PDB entry 7V2N | electron microscopy, 3.60 A resolution | chains A and N of the 22 polymer chains in the assembly

# Chain A
Molecule: 16s ribosomal RNA
Organism: Thermus thermophilus HB8
Sequence (1522 nucleotides; numbered 1 to 1522; the number before each row is that of its first residue):
     1 UUUGUUGGAGAGUUUGAUCCUGGCUCAGGGUGAACGCUGGCGGCGUGCCU
    51 AAGACAUGCAAGUCGUGCGGGCCGCGGGGUUUUACUCCGUGGUCAGCGGC
   101 GGACGGGUGAGUAACGCGUGGGUGACCUACCCGGAAGAGGGGGACAACCC
   151 GGGGAAACUCGGGCUAAUCCCCCAUGUGGACCCGCCCCUUGGGGUGUGUC
   201 CAAAGGGCUUUGCCCGCUUCCGGAUGGGCCCGCGUCCCAUCAGCUAGUUG
   251 GUGGGGUAAUGGCCCACCAAGGCGACGACGGGUAGCCGGUCUGAGAGGAU
   301 GGCCGGCCACAGGGGCACUGAGACACGGGCCCCACUCCUACGGGAGGCAG
   351 CAGUUAGGAAUCUUCCGCAAUGGGCGCAAGCCUGACGGAGCGACGCCGCU
   401 UGGAGGAAGAAGCCCUUCGGGGUGUAAACUCCUGAACCCGGGACGAAACC
   451 CCCGACGAGGGGACUGACGGUACCGGGGUAAUAGCGCCGGCCAACUCCGU
   501 GCCAGCAGCCGCGGUAAUACGGAGGGCGCGAGCGUUACCCGGAUUCACUG
   551 GGCGUAAAGGGCGUGUAGGCGGCCUGGGGCGUCCCAUGUGAAAGACCACG
   601 GCUCAACCGUGGGGGAGCGUGGGAUACGCUCAGGCUAGACGGUGGGAGAG
   651 GGUGGUGGAAUUCCCGGAGUAGCGGUGAAAUGCGCAGAUACCGGGAGGAA
   701 CGCCGAUGGCGAAGGCAGCCACCUGGUCCACCCGUGACGCUGAGGCGCGA
   751 AAGCGUGGGGAGCAAACCGGAUUAGAUACCCGGGUAGUCCACGCCCUAAA
   801 CGAUGCGCGCUAGGUCUCUGGGUCUCCUGGGGGCCGAAGCUAACGCGUUA
   851 AGCGCGCCGCCUGGGGAGUACGGCCGCAAGGCUGAAACUCAAAGGAAUUG
   901 ACGGGGGCCCGCACAAGCGGUGGAGCAUGUGGUUUAAUUCGAAGCAACGC
   951 GAAGAACCUUACCAGGCCUUGACAUGCUAGGGAACCCGGGUGAAAGCCUG
  1001 GGGUGCCCCGCGAGGGGAGCCCUAGCACAGGUGCUGCAUGGCCGUCGUCA
  1051 GCUCGUGCCGUGAGGUGUUGGGUUAAGUCCCGCAACGAGCGCAACCCCCG
  1101 CCGUUAGUUGCCAGCGGUUCGGCCGGGCACUCUAACGGGACUGCCCGCGA
  1151 AAGCGGGAGGAAGGAGGGGACGACGUCUGGUCAGCAUGGCCCUUACGGCC
  1201 UGGGCGACACACGUGCUACAAUGCCCACUACAAAGCGAUGCCACCCGGCA
  1251 ACGGGGAGCUAAUCGCAAAAAGGUGGGCCCAGUUCGGAUUGGGGUCUGCA
  1301 ACCCGACCCCAUGAAGCCGGAAUCGCUAGUAAUCGCGGAUCAGCCAUGCC
  1351 GCGGUGAAUACGUUCCCGGGCCUUGUACACACCGCCCGUCACGCCAUGGG
  1401 AGCGGGCUCUACCCGAAGUCGCCGGGAGCCUACGGGCAGGCGCCGAGGGU
  1451 AGGGCCCGUGACUGGGGCGAAGUCGUAACAAGGUAGCUGUACCGGAAGGU
  1501 GCGGCUGGAUCACCUCCUUUCU
Disordered / not traced: 1-5, 773-778, 1380-1484, 1511-1522
From the paper describing this entry:
  - mutagenesis - A901G: decreased catalytic activity

# Chain N
Molecule: 30S ribosomal protein S14 type Z
Organism: Thermus thermophilus HB8
UniProt: P0DOY6 (RS14Z_THET8); residues 1-61 here = UniProt positions 1-61
Amino-acid sequence (61 residues; numbered 1 to 61; the number before each row is that of its first residue):
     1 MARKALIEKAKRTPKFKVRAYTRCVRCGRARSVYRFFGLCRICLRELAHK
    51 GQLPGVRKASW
Disordered / not traced: 1
Swiss-Prot annotation at these positions:
  - binding site (Zn(2+)): Cys24, Cys27, Cys40, Cys43
Bound ions: Zn2+: Cys24, Cys27, Cys40, Cys43

# Chain A / chain N interface
Contacting residue pairs - 65 pairs, chain A then chain N:
  G951(A) with Arg29(N), hydrogen bond to the sugar; Arg41(N), hydrogen bond to the phosphate
  A952(A) with Arg29(N), salt bridge to the phosphate; Arg31(N), hydrogen bond to the sugar; Ser32(N), phosphate contact; Arg41(N), salt bridge to the phosphate
  A953(A) with Ser32(N), hydrogen bond to the sugar; Tyr34(N), base contact
  G954(A) with Arg31(N), phosphate contact
  C957(A) with Val18(N), hydrogen bond to the base; Arg19(N), hydrogen bond to the base
  C958(A) with Val18(N), base contact; Arg19(N), hydrogen bond to the sugar
  U959(A) with Leu6(N), phosphate contact; Lys9(N), salt bridge to the phosphate; Tyr21(N), phosphate contact
  U960(A) with Arg23(N), salt bridge to the phosphate
  A961(A) with Arg3(N), salt bridge to the phosphate
  A972(A) with Ala5(N), base contact; Glu8(N), hydrogen bond to the sugar; Arg12(N), sugar contact
  C973(A) with Glu8(N), phosphate contact
  A994(A) with Lys15(N), phosphate contact
  A995(A) with Lys15(N), phosphate contact
  G1030(A) with Lys4(N), salt bridge to the phosphate
  G1031(A) with Arg3(N), phosphate contact; Lys4(N), hydrogen bond to the phosphate
  U1032(A) with Ala2(N), hydrogen bond to the base; Arg3(N), sugar contact
  C1042(A) with Arg45(N), hydrogen bond to the phosphate
  C1043(A) with Arg45(N), salt bridge to the phosphate
  C1097(A) with Ser60(N), hydrogen bond to the sugar
  C1098(A) with Trp61(N), sugar contact
  G1168(A) with Trp61(N), hydrogen bond to the base
  G1169(A) with Ser60(N), hydrogen bond to the base; Trp61(N), hydrogen bond to the sugar
  A1170(A) with Lys58(N), hydrogen bond to the sugar; Ser60(N), hydrogen bond to the sugar
  C1171(A) with Lys58(N), salt bridge to the phosphate
  G1184(A) with Cys27(N), hydrogen bond to the sugar; Arg29(N), hydrogen bond to the sugar; Ile42(N), base contact; Glu46(N), hydrogen bond to the base
  C1185(A) with Ala2(N), phosphate contact; Cys27(N), sugar contact
  G1198(A) with Arg3(N), salt bridge to the phosphate
  C1199(A) with Ala5(N), phosphate contact; Lys9(N), salt bridge to the phosphate
  C1200(A) with Lys9(N), salt bridge to the phosphate; Lys15(N), phosphate contact
  U1201(A) with Arg19(N), salt bridge to the phosphate
  G1298(A) with Val18(N), phosphate contact
  C1299(A) with Phe16(N), stacking on the base; Lys17(N), salt bridge to the phosphate; Val18(N), base contact; Arg19(N), base contact
  A1300(A) with Val18(N), base contact
  A1339(A) with Tyr34(N), sugar contact
  U1340(A) with Tyr34(N), phosphate contact; Arg35(N), hydrogen bond to the phosphate
  C1341(A) with Arg35(N), salt bridge to the phosphate
  A1342(A) with Val18(N), base contact; Arg35(N), salt bridge to the phosphate
  G1351(A) with Trp61(N), phosphate contact
  C1352(A) with Trp61(N), hydrogen bond to the phosphate
Also at the interface, not in a pair above, chain A (41 interface residues in all): A955, A974
Also at the interface, not in a pair above, chain N (33 interface residues in all): Arg26, Val33, Phe36, Cys43, Ala59

# Overview
Chain A and chain N form an interface of 41 and 33 residues respectively; the contacts include 22 hydrogen
bonds, 15 salt bridges and 1 aromatic stacking contact. Polar contacts include C957(A)-Val18(N),
C957(A)-Arg19(N) and U1032(A)-Ala2(N). UniProt lists 4 Zn2+-binding residues on chain N. From the paper: A901G
of chain A reduces catalytic activity.
Here chain A is 16s ribosomal RNA and chain N is 30S ribosomal protein S14 type Z, both from Thermus
thermophilus HB8. Entry 7V2N (T.thermophilus 30S ribosome with KsgA, class K2) was determined by electron
microscopy, deposited together with 7V2L, 7V2M, 7V2O, 7V2P and 7V2Q.
